Entry 4LSL (X-ray diffraction, 2.69 A resolution); this record covers chains A and B.

# Chain A
Molecule: HIV-1 reverse transcriptase, p66 subunit
From: Human immunodeficiency virus type 1
Notes: EC 2.7.7.49; fragment: p66 subunit
UniProt: P03366 (POL_HV1B1); residues 1-555 here correspond to UniProt positions 600-1154 (UniProt number = residue number + 599)
Amino-acid sequence (557 residues; each row starts with the number of its first residue; numbers below 1 keep their minus sign (Met-1 is residue -1)):
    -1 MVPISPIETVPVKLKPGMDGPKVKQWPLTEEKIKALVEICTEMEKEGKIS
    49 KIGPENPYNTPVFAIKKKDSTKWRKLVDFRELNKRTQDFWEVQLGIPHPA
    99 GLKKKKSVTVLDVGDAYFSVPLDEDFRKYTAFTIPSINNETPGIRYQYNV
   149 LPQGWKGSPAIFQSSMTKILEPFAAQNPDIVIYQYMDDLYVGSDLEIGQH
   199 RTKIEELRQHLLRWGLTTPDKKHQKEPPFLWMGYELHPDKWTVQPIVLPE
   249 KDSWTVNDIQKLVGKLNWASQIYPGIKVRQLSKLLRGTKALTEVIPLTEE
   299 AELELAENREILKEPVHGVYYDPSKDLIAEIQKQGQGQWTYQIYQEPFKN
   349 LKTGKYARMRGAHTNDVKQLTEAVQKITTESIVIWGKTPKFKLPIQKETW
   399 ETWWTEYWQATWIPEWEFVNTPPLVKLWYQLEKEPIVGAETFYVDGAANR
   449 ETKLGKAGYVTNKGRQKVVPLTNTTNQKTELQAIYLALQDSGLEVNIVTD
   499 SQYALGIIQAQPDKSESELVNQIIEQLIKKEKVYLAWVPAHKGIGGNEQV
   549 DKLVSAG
Not modelled in the structure: -1 to 0, 549-555
Construct notes: expression tag (-1 to 0); engineered mutation Ala172 (Lys771 in P03366), Ala173 (Lys772 in P03366), Ser280 (Cys879 in P03366)
Swiss-Prot annotation at these positions:
  - region: Phe227 to His235 (RT 'primer grip')
  - motif: Trp398 to Trp414 (Tryptophan repeat motif)
  - binding site (Mg(2+)): Asp110, Asp185, Asp186, Asp443, Glu478, Asp498, Asp549
  - site: Trp401 (Essential for RT p66/p51 heterodimerization), Trp414 (Essential for RT p66/p51 heterodimerization), Phe440, Tyr441 (Cleavage)
Small-molecule neighbours: 1YQ ((2E)-3-(3-{4-chloro-2-[2-(2,4-dioxo-3,4-dihydropyrimidin-1(2H)-yl)ethoxy]phenoxy}phenyl)prop-2-enenitrile): Leu100, Lys101, Lys102, Lys103, Val106, Val108, Val179, Tyr181, Tyr188, Val189, Gly190, Lys223, Pro225, Phe227, Trp229, Leu234, His235, Pro236, Tyr318
From the paper describing this entry:
  - binding site for 1YQ: Leu100, Lys102, Lys103, Val106, Val108, Val179, Tyr181, Tyr188, Trp229, Leu234, Pro236, Tyr318
  - conformationally variable residues (loop rearrangement, side-chain flip): Pro95, Tyr181, Phe227 to His235

# Chain B
Molecule: HIV-1 reverse transcriptase, p51 subunit
From: Human immunodeficiency virus type 1
Notes: EC 2.7.7.49; fragment: p51 subunit
UniProt: P03366 (POL_HV1B1); residues 1-428 here correspond to UniProt positions 600-1027 (UniProt number = residue number + 599)
Amino-acid sequence (428 residues; row label = number of the first residue in the row):
     1 PISPIETVPVKLKPGMDGPKVKQWPLTEEKIKALVEICTEMEKEGKISKI
    51 GPENPYNTPVFAIKKKDSTKWRKLVDFRELNKRTQDFWEVQLGIPHPAGL
   101 KKKKSVTVLDVGDAYFSVPLDEDFRKYTAFTIPSINNETPGIRYQYNVLP
   151 QGWKGSPAIFQSSMTKILEPFKKQNPDIVIYQYMDDLYVGSDLEIGQHRT
   201 KIEELRQHLLRWGLTTPDKKHQKEPPFLWMGYELHPDKWTVQPIVLPEKD
   251 SWTVNDIQKLVGKLNWASQIYPGIKVRQLSKLLRGTKALTEVIPLTEEAE
   301 LELAENREILKEPVHGVYYDPSKDLIAEIQKQGQGQWTYQIYQEPFKNLK
   351 TGKYARMRGAHTNDVKQLTEAVQKITTESIVIWGKTPKFKLPIQKETWET
   401 WWTEYWQATWIPEWEFVNTPPLVKLWYQ
Not modelled in the structure: 219-229
Construct notes: engineered mutation Ser280 (Cys879 in P03366)
Swiss-Prot annotation at these positions:
  - region: Phe227 to His235 (RT 'primer grip')
  - motif: Trp398 to Trp414 (Tryptophan repeat motif)
  - binding site (Mg(2+)): Asp110, Asp185, Asp186
  - site (Essential for RT p66/p51 heterodimerization): Trp401, Trp414

# Interface between chain A and chain B
Contacting residue pairs - 94 pairs, chain A then chain B:
  Val8(A) - Glu53(B)
  Pro9(A) - Glu53(B)
  Gln85(A) - Glu53(B)  hydrogen bond (side chain-backbone)
  Asp86(A) - Lys20(B)  salt bridge
  Asp86(A) - Pro55(B)
  Phe87(A) - Pro52(B)
  Phe87(A) - Glu53(B)
  Phe87(A) - Pro55(B)
  Trp88(A) - Pro52(B)  hydrogen bond (backbone-backbone)
  Trp88(A) - Asn54(B)
  Trp88(A) - Pro55(B)
  Trp88(A) - Pro140(B)  hydrophobic
  Trp88(A) - Gly141(B)
  Trp88(A) - Arg143(B)
  Gln91(A) - Asn137(B)  hydrogen bond
  Gln91(A) - Thr139(B)  hydrogen bond (side chain-backbone)
  Gln91(A) - Pro140(B)
  Gly93(A) - Asn137(B)
  Pro95(A) - Asn136(B)
  Pro95(A) - Asn137(B)
  His96(A) - Asn136(B)  hydrogen bond (backbone-side chain)
  Gly99(A) - Asn136(B)
  Lys101(A) - Glu138(B)  salt bridge
  Ala158(A) - Pro52(B)  hydrophobic
  Gln161(A) - Pro140(B)
  Ser162(A) - Pro52(B)
  Tyr181(A) - Glu138(B)  hydrogen bond
  Gln373(A) - Glu396(B)
  Gln373(A) - Thr397(B)  hydrogen bond
  Gln373(A) - Thr400(B)  hydrogen bond
  Thr376(A) - Trp401(B)
  Ile380(A) - Leu26(B)
  Ile380(A) - Thr400(B)
  Val381(A) - Pro25(B)  hydrophobic
  Val381(A) - Ile135(B)
  Val381(A) - Asn136(B)  hydrogen bond (backbone-backbone)
  Ile382(A) - Ile135(B)
  Ile382(A) - Asn136(B)
  Trp383(A) - Ile135(B)
  Gly384(A) - Thr27(B)
  Gly384(A) - Glu28(B)  hydrogen bond (backbone-backbone)
  Gly384(A) - Ile135(B)
  Thr386(A) - Trp401(B)
  Trp402(A) - Lys331(B)  hydrogen bond (backbone-side chain)
  Trp402(A) - Asp364(B)
  Tyr405(A) - Lys331(B)  hydrogen bond (backbone-side chain)
  Trp406(A) - Lys331(B)
  Trp406(A) - Val417(B)
  Trp406(A) - Asn418(B)
  Trp406(A) - Pro420(B)  hydrophobic
  Gln407(A) - Lys331(B)
  Gln407(A) - Pro392(B)
  Gln407(A) - Ile393(B)
  Gln407(A) - Gln394(B)
  Gln407(A) - Asn418(B)
  Ala408(A) - Trp337(B)  hydrophobic
  Ala408(A) - Asp364(B)
  Ala408(A) - Pro392(B)  hydrogen bond (backbone-backbone)
  Ala408(A) - Ile393(B)
  Thr409(A) - Asp364(B)
  Trp410(A) - Asn363(B)
  Trp410(A) - Val365(B)  hydrophobic
  Trp410(A) - Thr397(B)
  Trp410(A) - Trp401(B)  hydrophobic
  Glu432(A) - Lys259(B)  salt bridge
  Pro433(A) - Asn255(B)
  Pro433(A) - Leu289(B)  hydrophobic
  Pro433(A) - Thr290(B)
  Ile434(A) - Thr290(B)
  Val435(A) - Thr290(B)
  Thr439(A) - Lys287(B)
  Thr439(A) - Ala288(B)
  Thr439(A) - Leu289(B)  hydrogen bond (side chain-backbone)
  Tyr441(A) - Val254(B)
  Tyr441(A) - Gln258(B)
  Tyr441(A) - Lys287(B)  hydrogen bond (side chain-backbone)
  Val458(A) - Thr286(B)
  Thr459(A) - Thr286(B)  hydrogen bond (backbone-side chain)
  Asn460(A) - Thr286(B)
  Asn460(A) - Lys287(B)
  Asn460(A) - Ala288(B)
  Asn494(A) - Leu289(B)
  Val496(A) - Leu289(B)  hydrophobic
  Leu503(A) - Leu422(B)  hydrophobic
  Tyr532(A) - Asn255(B)  hydrogen bond
  Tyr532(A) - Lys259(B)
  Tyr532(A) - Leu289(B)  hydrophobic
  Val536(A) - Gln258(B)
  Pro537(A) - Asn265(B)
  Lys540(A) - Asn265(B)
  Lys540(A) - Ser280(B)
  Gly541(A) - Ser280(B)
  Ile542(A) - Val261(B)  hydrophobic
  Ile542(A) - Leu283(B)  hydrophobic
Interface residues without a listed pair, chain A (58 interface residues in all): Ile94, Leu100, Ile159, Gln182, Glu370, Thr377, Ala534, Trp535, Gly543
Interface residues without a listed pair, chain B (53 interface residues in all): Thr131, Ser134, Gly262, Leu368, Tyr405, Thr419, Trp426

# Overview
58 residues of chain A face 53 of chain B across their interface, with 17 hydrogen bonds and 3 salt bridges.
Polar contacts include Asp86(A)-Lys20(B), Lys101(A)-Glu138(B) and Glu432(A)-Lys259(B). Ligands of chain A:
compound 1YQ. The paper reports a binding site for 1YQ at Leu100(A), Lys102(A) and Lys103(A) among others;
conformational variability at Pro95(A), Tyr181(A) and Phe227(A).
Chain A is HIV-1 reverse transcriptase, p66 subunit and chain B is HIV-1 reverse transcriptase, p51 subunit,
both from Human immunodeficiency virus type 1; the structure, Crystal Structure of HIV-1 Reverse Transcriptase
in Complex with
(E)-3-(3-(4-chloro-2-(2-(2,4-dioxo-3,4-dihydropyrimidin-1(2H)-yl)ethoxy)phenoxy)phenyl)acrylonitrile (JLJ476),
a non-nucleoside inhibitor, was determined by X-ray diffraction (same publication as 4LSN).
